7RWZ - chains C and D of the 4 polymer chains in the assembly; structure by electron microscopy, 4.00 A resolution.

[Chain C (and D)]
Molecule: Major capsid protein
From: Staphylococcus aureus
Notes: chain D of this document is another copy of the same molecule, construct and numbering; everything in this record applies to it too
UniProt: A0A7H9CBC0 (A0A7H9CBC0_STAAU); residues 1-402 here correspond to UniProt positions 248-649 (UniProt number = residue number + 247)
Chain sequence (402 residues; each row starts with the number of its first residue):
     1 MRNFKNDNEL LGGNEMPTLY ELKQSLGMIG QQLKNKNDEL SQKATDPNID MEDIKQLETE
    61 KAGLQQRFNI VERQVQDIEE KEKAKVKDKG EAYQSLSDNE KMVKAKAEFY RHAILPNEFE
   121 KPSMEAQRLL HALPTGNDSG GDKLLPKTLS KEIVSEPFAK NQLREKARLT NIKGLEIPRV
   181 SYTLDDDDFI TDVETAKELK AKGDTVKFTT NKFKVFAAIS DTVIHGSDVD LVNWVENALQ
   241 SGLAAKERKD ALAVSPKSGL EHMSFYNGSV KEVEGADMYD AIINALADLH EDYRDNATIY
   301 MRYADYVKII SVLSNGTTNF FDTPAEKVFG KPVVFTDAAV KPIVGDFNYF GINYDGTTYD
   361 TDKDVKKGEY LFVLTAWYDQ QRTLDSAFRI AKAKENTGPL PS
Disordered / not traced: 1-133, 394-402 (chain D: 1-140, 394-402)

[How chain C and chain D interact]
Residue-residue contacts - 57 pairs, chain C then chain D:
  Ser139(C) - Thr357(D)
  Ser139(C) - Thr358(D)
  Ser139(C) - Tyr359(D)
  Gly141(C) - Thr357(D)
  Asp142(C) - Thr357(D)
  Lys143(C) - Glu236(D)
  Leu144(C) - Glu236(D)
  Leu144(C) - Leu239(D)  hydrophobic
  Leu144(C) - Gln240(D)
  Leu145(C) - Tyr354(D)  hydrophobic
  Thr148(C) - Leu169(D)
  Leu149(C) - Leu169(D)  hydrophobic
  Leu149(C) - Thr170(D)
  Leu149(C) - Asn171(D)
  Ser150(C) - Leu169(D)
  Ser150(C) - Thr170(D)
  Lys151(C) - Asn171(D)
  Lys151(C) - Ile172(D)
  Ile153(C) - Arg168(D)
  Val154(C) - Arg168(D)
  Ser155(C) - Arg168(D)
  Glu156(C) - Asn348(D)
  Phe158(C) - Ser181(D)
  Phe158(C) - Asp292(D)
  Phe158(C) - Tyr349(D)
  Lys160(C) - Asp295(D)  salt bridge
  Lys214(C) - Asp185(D)
  Val215(C) - Asp185(D)
  Phe216(C) - Thr183(D)
  Phe216(C) - Leu184(D)
  Ala217(C) - Ser181(D)
  Ile219(C) - Pro178(D)  hydrophobic
  Ser220(C) - Thr205(D)
  Thr222(C) - Thr205(D)
  Val223(C) - Thr205(D)
  Gly226(C) - Lys173(D)
  Gly226(C) - Gly174(D)
  Asp228(C) - Leu175(D)
  Asp228(C) - Glu176(D)
  Trp234(C) - Arg168(D)
  Trp234(C) - Pro178(D)
  Trp234(C) - Ser181(D)
  Ala238(C) - Ser181(D)
  Ala238(C) - Tyr182(D)
  Gly242(C) - Asp185(D)
  Lys249(C) - Asp186(D)  salt bridge
  Lys257(C) - Asp186(D)  salt bridge
  Lys257(C) - Asp188(D)
  Tyr303(C) - Lys327(D)  hydrogen bond (side chain-backbone)
  Tyr303(C) - Gly330(D)
  Thr317(C) - Asn319(D)  hydrogen bond (backbone-side chain)
  Asn319(C) - Asn319(D)  hydrogen bond
  Asn319(C) - Phe320(D)
  Phe321(C) - Lys327(D)
  Asp322(C) - Thr323(D)
  Asp322(C) - Pro324(D)
  Asp337(C) - Arg294(D)
Interface residues without a listed pair, chain C (47 interface residues in all): Asn137, Pro146, Lys147, Glu152, Ala159, Gln162, Ala218, Ser241, Lys246, Gly316
Interface residues without a listed pair, chain D (42 interface residues in all): Arg164, Ile177, Asn296, Val328, Phe329, Leu374

[Overview]
47 residues of chain C face 42 of chain D across their interface; the contacts include 3 hydrogen bonds and 3
salt bridges. Polar pairs include Lys160(C)-Asp295(D), Lys249(C)-Asp186(D) and Lys257(C)-Asp186(D).
Both chains are Major capsid protein (Staphylococcus aureus). Entry 7RWZ (SaPIbov5 procapsid structure
including size redirecting protein Ccm) was determined by electron microscopy.
